9DMT - chains E and D of the 7 polymer chains in the assembly; structure by electron microscopy, 2.18 A resolution.

# Chain E
Molecule: Acetylcholine receptor subunit beta
From: Homo sapiens
Reference sequence: P11230 (ACHB_HUMAN); residues -22 to 478 here correspond to UniProt positions 1-501 (UniProt number = residue number + 23)
Amino-acid sequence (503 residues; row label = number of the first residue in the row; numbers below 1 keep their minus sign (Met-22 is residue -22)):
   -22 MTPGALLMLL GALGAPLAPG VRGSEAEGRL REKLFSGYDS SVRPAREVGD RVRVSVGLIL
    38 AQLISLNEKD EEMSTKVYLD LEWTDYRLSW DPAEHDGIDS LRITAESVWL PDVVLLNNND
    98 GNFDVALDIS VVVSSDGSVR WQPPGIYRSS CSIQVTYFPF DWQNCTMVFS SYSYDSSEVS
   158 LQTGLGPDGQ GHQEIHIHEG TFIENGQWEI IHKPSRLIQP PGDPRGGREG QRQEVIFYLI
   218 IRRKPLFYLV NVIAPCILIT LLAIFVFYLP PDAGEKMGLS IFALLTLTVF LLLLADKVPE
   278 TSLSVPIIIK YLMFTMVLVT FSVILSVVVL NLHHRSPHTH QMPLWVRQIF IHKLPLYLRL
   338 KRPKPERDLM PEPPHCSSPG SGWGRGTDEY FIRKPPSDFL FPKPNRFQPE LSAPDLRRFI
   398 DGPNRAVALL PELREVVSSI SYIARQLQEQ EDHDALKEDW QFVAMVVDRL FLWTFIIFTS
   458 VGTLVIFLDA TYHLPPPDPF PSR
Disordered / not traced: -22 to 0, 164-167, 200-205, 342-406
Sequence notes: expression tag (479-480)
Disulfide bonds: Cys128-Cys142
Covalent attachments: N-acetylglucosamine (NAG) linked to Asn141
Swiss-Prot annotation at these positions:
  - modified residue: Tyr367 (Phosphotyrosine)
  - glycosylation: Asn141 (N-linked (GlcNAc...) asparagine)

# Chain D
Molecule: Acetylcholine receptor subunit delta
From: Homo sapiens
Reference sequence: Q07001 (ACHD_HUMAN); residues -20 to 496 here correspond to UniProt positions 1-517 (UniProt number = residue number + 21)
Amino-acid sequence (517 residues; each row starts with the number of its first residue; numbers below 1 keep their minus sign (Met-20 is residue -20)):
   -20 MEGPVLTLGL LAALAVCGSW GLNEEERLIR HLFQEKGYNK ELRPVAHKEE SVDVALALTL
    40 SNLISLKEVE ETLTTNVWIE HGWTDNRLKW NAEEFGNISV LRLPPDMVWL PEIVLENNND
   100 GSFQISYSCN VLVYHYGFVY WLPPAIFRSS CPISVTYFPF DWQNCSLKFS SLKYTAKEIT
   160 LSLKQDAKEN RTYPVEWIII DPEGFTENGE WEIVHRPARV NVDPRAPLDS PSRQDITFYL
   220 IIRRKPLFYI INILVPCVLI SFMVNLVFYL PADSGEKTSV AISVLLAQSV FLLLISKRLP
   280 ATSMAIPLIG KFLLFGMVLV TMVVVICVIV LNIHFRTPST HVLSEGVKKL FLETLPELLH
   340 MSRPAEDGPS PGALVRRSSS LGYISKAEEY FLLKSRSDLM FEKQSERHGL ARRLTTARRP
   400 PASSEQAQQE LFNELKPAVD GANFIVNHMR DQNNYNEEKD SWNRVARTVD RLCLFVVTPV
   460 MVVGTAWIFL QGVYNQPPPQ PFPGDPYSYN VQDKRFI
Disordered / not traced: -20 to 0, 345-407
Disulfide bonds: Cys130-Cys144
Covalent attachments: N-acetylglucosamine (NAG) linked to Asn76, Asn143
Swiss-Prot annotation at these positions:
  - modified residue: Tyr369 (Phosphotyrosine)
  - glycosylation (N-linked (GlcNAc...) asparagine): Asn76, Asn143

# Chain E / chain D interface
Pairs across the interface - 100 pairs, chain E then chain D:
  Ser1(E) - Leu21(D)
  Ser1(E) - Arg22(D)  hydrogen bond (side chain-backbone)
  Ser1(E) - Val24(D)  hydrogen bond (backbone-backbone)
  Glu2(E) - Ala25(D)
  Glu4(E) - Leu21(D)
  Glu4(E) - Lys27(D)
  Gly5(E) - Leu21(D)
  Arg8(E) - Leu21(D)
  Gln39(E) - Ser129(D)  hydrogen bond
  Lys53(E) - Glu95(D)  hydrogen bond (side chain-backbone)
  Lys53(E) - Asn96(D)
  Lys53(E) - Asn97(D)  hydrogen bond
  Lys53(E) - Phe102(D)
  Tyr55(E) - Glu95(D)  hydrogen bond
  Tyr55(E) - Leu151(D)
  Ile75(E) - Lys27(D)
  Ser77(E) - Lys27(D)  hydrogen bond (backbone-side chain)
  Leu78(E) - Lys27(D)
  Arg79(E) - Leu151(D)  hydrogen bond (side chain-backbone)
  Arg79(E) - Lys152(D)  hydrogen bond (side chain-backbone)
  Arg79(E) - Thr154(D)
  Arg79(E) - Glu157(D)  salt bridge
  Thr81(E) - Lys152(D)
  Leu104(E) - Gln103(D)
  Ile106(E) - Leu151(D)  hydrophobic
  Ile106(E) - Lys152(D)
  Ser107(E) - Lys152(D)
  Pro121(E) - Phe102(D)  hydrophobic
  Pro121(E) - Leu151(D)  hydrophobic
  Ile123(E) - Gly100(D)
  Ile123(E) - Phe102(D)  hydrophobic
  Gly183(E) - Thr281(D)
  Gly183(E) - Ser282(D)  hydrogen bond (backbone-backbone)
  Gln184(E) - Ala280(D)
  Lys221(E) - Ser282(D)
  Lys221(E) - Met283(D)
  Leu223(E) - Ser282(D)
  Leu223(E) - Ile285(D)  hydrophobic
  Phe224(E) - Ala280(D)  hydrophobic
  Val227(E) - Ile285(D)  hydrophobic
  Asn228(E) - Leu271(D)
  Leu235(E) - Thr300(D)
  Leu239(E) - Ile261(D)  hydrophobic
  Leu239(E) - Leu264(D)  hydrophobic
  Leu239(E) - Thr300(D)
  Leu239(E) - Val303(D)  hydrophobic
  Phe242(E) - Val304(D)  hydrophobic
  Phe242(E) - Val307(D)
  Tyr245(E) - Val307(D)
  Tyr245(E) - Asn311(D)  hydrogen bond (backbone-side chain)
  Tyr245(E) - Arg315(D)  hydrogen bond
  Leu246(E) - Val307(D)
  Leu246(E) - Leu310(D)  hydrophobic
  Pro247(E) - Leu310(D)
  Pro247(E) - Asn311(D)
  Pro247(E) - Phe314(D)  hydrophobic
  Asp249(E) - Phe314(D)
  Ala250(E) - Phe314(D)  hydrophobic
  Glu252(E) - Gly254(D)
  Glu252(E) - Glu255(D)
  Glu252(E) - Lys256(D)  hydrogen bond (side chain-backbone)
  Glu252(E) - Thr257(D)  hydrogen bond
  Glu252(E) - Leu310(D)
  Leu256(E) - Ile261(D)  hydrophobic
  Leu256(E) - Val303(D)  hydrophobic
  Phe259(E) - Ile261(D)  hydrophobic
  Phe259(E) - Ser262(D)
  Phe259(E) - Leu265(D)  hydrophobic
  Leu262(E) - Leu265(D)  hydrophobic
  Thr263(E) - Leu265(D)
  Thr263(E) - Ser268(D)
  Val266(E) - Leu265(D)  hydrophobic
  Val266(E) - Ser268(D)
  Phe267(E) - Ser268(D)
  Phe267(E) - Leu271(D)  hydrophobic
  Leu269(E) - Leu272(D)  hydrophobic
  Leu270(E) - Leu271(D)
  Leu270(E) - Leu272(D)  hydrophobic
  Leu270(E) - Ser275(D)
  Asp273(E) - Lys276(D)
  Lys274(E) - Ser275(D)  hydrogen bond (side chain-backbone)
  Pro340(E) - Pro317(D)
  Pro340(E) - Ser318(D)
  Pro340(E) - Thr319(D)
  Arg411(E) - Glu413(D)  salt bridge
  Val414(E) - Glu413(D)
  Val414(E) - Ala417(D)  hydrophobic
  Ile417(E) - Ala417(D)
  Ile417(E) - Gly420(D)
  Ile417(E) - Ala421(D)
  Ile420(E) - Ile424(D)  hydrophobic
  Ala421(E) - Gly420(D)
  Ala421(E) - Phe423(D)
  Leu424(E) - Phe423(D)  hydrophobic
  Leu424(E) - Ile424(D)  hydrophobic
  Leu424(E) - His427(D)
  Gln425(E) - Phe423(D)
  Glu428(E) - Phe423(D)
  Glu428(E) - His427(D)  salt bridge
  Met442(E) - Thr319(D)
Interface residues without a listed pair, chain E (63 interface residues in all): Ile41, Ala103, Ile180, Ala231, Pro232, Ala260, Leu407, Ser418, Glu435
Interface residues without a listed pair, chain D (71 interface residues in all): Glu20, Val93, Asn98, Asp99, Tyr153, Asp208, Pro210, Ser258, Val269, Pro279, Ala284, Leu293, Met296, Val297, Ile308, His320, Val321, Leu410, Pro416

# Summary
The interface between chain E and chain D involves 63 residues on one side and 71 on the other; the contacts
include 15 hydrogen bonds and 3 salt bridges. Polar pairs include Arg79(E)-Glu157(D), Arg411(E)-Glu413(D) and
Glu428(E)-His427(D). Covalently linked N-acetylglucosamine: at Asn141(E).
Chain E is Acetylcholine receptor subunit beta and chain D is Acetylcholine receptor subunit delta, both from
Homo sapiens; the structure, Human muscle nAChR with fab7-bound, was determined by electron microscopy,
deposited together with 9DMG, 9DMH, 9DMJ, 9DMK, 9DML, 9DMQ and 9DMS.
